PDB entry 6QFD | X-ray diffraction, 2.13 A resolution | chains B and F of the 4 polymer chains in the assembly

== Chain B ==
Name: DNA-binding protein
From: Halobacterium salinarum NRC-1
Reference sequence: Q9HSF4 (Q9HSF4_HALSA); numbering as in UniProt (aligned over 6-116)
Chain sequence (116 residues; each row starts with the number of its first residue):
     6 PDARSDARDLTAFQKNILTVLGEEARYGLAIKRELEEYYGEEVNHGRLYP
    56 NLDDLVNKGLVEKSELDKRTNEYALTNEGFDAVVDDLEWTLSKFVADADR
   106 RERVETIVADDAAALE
Construct notes: expression tag (117-121)
Metal / ion sites: Mn2+: Thr-16, Asn-56 (shared with DT17(F) of chain F)
What the authors report for this chain:
  - binding site for the 28-nt DNA strand: Arg-74

== Chain F ==
Molecule: 28-nt DNA strand
Sequence (28 nucleotides; numbered 1 to 28; the number before each row is that of its first residue):
     1 CCGAAGTGTAAACGCGTTGACATGTGGT
Metal / ion sites: Mn2+: DT17 (shared with Thr-16(B), Asn-56(B) of chain B)

== Interface between chain B and chain F ==
Contacting residue pairs (13):
  Asn-49(B) with DT18(F), phosphate contact
  His-50(B) with DA20(F), hydrogen bond to the base
  Gly-51(B) with DT18(F), base contact; DG19(F), base contact
  Arg-52(B) with DT17(F), salt bridge to the phosphate; DT18(F), base contact
  Asn-56(B) with DT17(F), hydrogen bond to the phosphate
  Asp-72(B) with DG26(F), phosphate contact
  Lys-73(B) with DT25(F), sugar contact; DG26(F), hydrogen bond to the phosphate
  Arg-74(B) with DG24(F), base contact; DT25(F), hydrogen bond to the base; DG26(F), hydrogen bond to the sugar
Other interface residues (no listed pair), chain B (9 interface residues in all): Phe-18
Other interface residues (no listed pair), chain F (8 interface residues in all): DC21

== Overview ==
Chain B and chain F form an interface of 9 and 8 residues respectively, with 5 hydrogen bonds and 1 salt
bridge. Polar pairs include His-50(B)/DA20(F), Arg-74(B)/DT25(F) and Arg-74(B)/DG26(F). The Mn2+ site is built
by Thr-16(B), Asn-56(B) and DT17(F). From the paper: a binding site for the 28-nt DNA strand at Arg-74(B).
Chain B is DNA-binding protein (Halobacterium salinarum NRC-1) and chain F is a 28-nt DNA strand; the
structure, The complex structure of hsRosR-S4 (vng0258/RosR-S4), was determined by X-ray diffraction,
deposited together with 6QH0, 6QIL and 6QUA.
